6F5P - chains C and F of the 8 polymer chains in the assembly; structure by X-ray diffraction, 4.14 A resolution (low resolution: residue-level contacts below are approximate; hydrogen-bond / salt-bridge calls are withheld).

== Chain C ==
Protein: RNA-directed RNA polymerase catalytic subunit
Organism: Influenza C virus (strain C/Johannesburg/1/1966)
Notes: EC 2.7.7.48
UniProtKB: Q9IMP4 (RDRP_INCJH); numbering as in UniProt (aligned over 1-754)
Sequence (754 residues; row label = number of the first residue in the row):
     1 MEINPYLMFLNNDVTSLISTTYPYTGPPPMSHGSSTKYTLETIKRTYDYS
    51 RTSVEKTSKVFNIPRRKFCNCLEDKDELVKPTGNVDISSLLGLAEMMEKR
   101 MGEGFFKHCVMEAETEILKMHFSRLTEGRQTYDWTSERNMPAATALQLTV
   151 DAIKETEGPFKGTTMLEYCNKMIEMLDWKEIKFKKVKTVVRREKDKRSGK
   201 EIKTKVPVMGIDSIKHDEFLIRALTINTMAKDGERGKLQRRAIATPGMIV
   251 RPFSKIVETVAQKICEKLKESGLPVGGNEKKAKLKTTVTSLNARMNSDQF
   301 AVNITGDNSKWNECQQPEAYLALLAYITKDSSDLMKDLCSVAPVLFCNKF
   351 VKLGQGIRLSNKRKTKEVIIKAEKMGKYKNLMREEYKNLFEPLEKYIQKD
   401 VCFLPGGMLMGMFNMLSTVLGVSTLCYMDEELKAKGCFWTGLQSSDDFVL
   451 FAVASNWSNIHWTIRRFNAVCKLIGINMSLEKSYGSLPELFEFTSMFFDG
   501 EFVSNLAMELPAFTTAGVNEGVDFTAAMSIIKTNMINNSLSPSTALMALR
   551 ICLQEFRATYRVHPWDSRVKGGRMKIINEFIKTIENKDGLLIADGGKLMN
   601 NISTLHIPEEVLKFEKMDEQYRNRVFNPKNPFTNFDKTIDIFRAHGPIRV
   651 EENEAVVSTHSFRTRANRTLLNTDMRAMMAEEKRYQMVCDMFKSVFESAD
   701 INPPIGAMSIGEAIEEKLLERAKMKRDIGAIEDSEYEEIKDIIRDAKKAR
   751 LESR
Unresolved in the structure: 192-202, 633-653, 754
UniProt features mapped onto this chain:
  - region: R251 to E258 (Promoter-binding site)
  - motif (Nuclear localization signal): V189 to R197, K205 to E218
Reported in the primary citation:
  - binding site for DNA-directed RNA polymerase subunit: W457, H461, R465
  - mutagenesis - H461A, R465A: decreased catalytic activity
  - mutagenesis - W457A: decreased catalytic activity on both transcription and replication
  - mutagenesis - S458A: unchanged catalytic activity (polymerase activity)

== Chain F ==
Protein: Polymerase basic protein 2
Organism: Influenza C virus (strain C/Johannesburg/1/1966)
UniProtKB: Q9IMP3 (PB2_INCJH); residues 1-774 here = UniProt positions 1-774
Sequence (774 residues; row label = number of the first residue in the row):
     1 MSLLLTIAKEYKRLCQDAKAAQMMTVGTVSNYTTFKKWTTSRKEKNPSLR
    51 MRWAMSSKFPIIANKRMLEEAQIPKEHNNVALWEDTEDVSKRDHVLASAS
   101 CINYWNFCGPCVNNSEVIKEVYKSRFGRLERRKEIMWKELRFTLVDRQRR
   151 RVDTQPVEQRLRTGEIKDLQMWTLFEDEAPLASKFILDNYGLVKEMRSKF
   201 ANKPLNKEVVAHMLEKQFNPESRFLPVFGAIRPERMELIHALGGETWIQE
   251 ANTAGISNVDQRKNDIRAVCRKVCLAANASIMNAKSKLVEYIKSTSMRIG
   301 ETERKLEELILETDDVSPEVTLCKSALGGQLGKTLSFGPMLLKKISGSGV
   351 KVKDTVYIQGVRAVQFEYWSEQEEFYGEYKSATALFSRKERSLEWITIGG
   401 GINEDRKRLLAMCMIFCRDGDYFKDAPATITMADLSTKLGREIPYQYVMM
   451 NWIQKSEDNLEALLYSRGIVETNPGKMGSSMGIDGSKRAIKSLRAVTIQS
   501 GKIDMPESKEKIHLELSDNLEAFDSSGRIVATILDLPSDKKVTFQDVSFQ
   551 HPDLAVLRDEKTAITKGYEALIKRLGTGDNDIPSLIAKKDYLSLYNLPEV
   601 KLMAPLIRPNRKGVYSRVARKLVSTQVTTGHYSLHELIKVLPFTYFAPKQ
   651 GMFEGRLFFSNDSFVEPGVNNNVFSWSKADSSKIYCHGIAIRVPLVVGDE
   701 HMDTSLALLEGFSVCENDPRAPMVTRQDLIDVGFGQKVRLFVGQGSVRTF
   751 KRTASQRAASSDVNKNVKKIKMSN
Unresolved in the structure: 772-774
Disulfide bonds: C270-C323
Reported in the primary citation:
  - mutagenesis - D680A: abolished catalytic activity on both transcription and replication
  - mutagenesis - K678A, Q744A, R748A: decreased catalytic activity

== Chain C / chain F interface ==
Residue-residue contacts (231):
  H121(C) - T34(F)
  S123(C) - T34(F)
  S123(C) - K37(F)
  R124(C) - K37(F)
  T126(C) - K37(F)
  E127(C) - K37(F)
  P141(C) - S41(F)
  A143(C) - K37(F)
  A143(C) - W38(F)
  A143(C) - S41(F)
  T144(C) - R42(F)
  L146(C) - W38(F)
  Q147(C) - W38(F)
  K161(C) - V26(F)
  K267(C) - E510(F)
  K269(C) - E374(F)
  G276(C) - F224(F)
  N278(C) - Q148(F)
  N278(C) - F224(F)
  N278(C) - P226(F)
  E279(C) - R149(F)
  E279(C) - F224(F)
  A282(C) - Q148(F)
  A282(C) - R149(F)
  A282(C) - D504(F)
  K283(C) - R149(F)
  K285(C) - Q148(F)
  K285(C) - D504(F)
  T286(C) - D504(F)
  T289(C) - Q499(F)
  S290(C) - E374(F)
  A293(C) - W395(F)
  A293(C) - T397(F)
  R294(C) - W395(F)
  T514(C) - S48(F)
  T515(C) - P47(F)
  T515(C) - S48(F)
  A516(C) - P47(F)
  G517(C) - P47(F)
  G517(C) - R50(F)
  G517(C) - M51(F)
  K532(C) - R223(F)
  K532(C) - E237(F)
  K532(C) - H240(F)
  T533(C) - R223(F)
  M535(C) - W247(F)
  I536(C) - H240(F)
  S539(C) - E245(F)
  L540(C) - W247(F)
  P542(C) - W247(F)
  T559(C) - R52(F)
  T559(C) - M55(F)
  Y560(C) - M51(F)
  R561(C) - S56(F)
  R573(C) - A99(F)
  R573(C) - S100(F)
  R573(C) - N103(F)
  K575(C) - N78(F)
  I576(C) - S100(F)
  I576(C) - Y104(F)
  E579(C) - H77(F)
  E579(C) - Y104(F)
  E579(C) - F107(F)
  F580(C) - F107(F)
  T583(C) - F107(F)
  A593(C) - N103(F)
  D594(C) - N106(F)
  I602(C) - H240(F)
  S603(C) - R132(F)
  S603(C) - L238(F)
  S603(C) - A241(F)
  L605(C) - H240(F)
  H606(C) - R128(F)
  H606(C) - Q155(F)
  H606(C) - E237(F)
  H606(C) - L238(F)
  V611(C) - F126(F)
  V611(C) - L129(F)
  F614(C) - I118(F)
  F614(C) - F126(F)
  E615(C) - K133(F)
  N623(C) - C111(F)
  N623(C) - V112(F)
  N623(C) - N113(F)
  N623(C) - N114(F)
  R624(C) - F107(F)
  R624(C) - C108(F)
  R624(C) - G109(F)
  R624(C) - C111(F)
  V625(C) - N106(F)
  F626(C) - N114(F)
  F626(C) - I118(F)
  N627(C) - C111(F)
  N627(C) - N114(F)
  P628(C) - N114(F)
  P628(C) - L205(F)
  P628(C) - N206(F)
  K629(C) - M67(F)
  N630(C) - W105(F)
  P631(C) - A63(F)
  P631(C) - N64(F)
  P631(C) - M67(F)
  F632(C) - I102(F)
  F632(C) - W105(F)
  E654(C) - R125(F)
  E654(C) - Q155(F)
  E654(C) - K216(F)
  A655(C) - M213(F)
  V657(C) - Y122(F)
  V657(C) - V209(F)
  T659(C) - N106(F)
  H660(C) - N106(F)
  F662(C) - M51(F)
  F662(C) - I61(F)
  F662(C) - I62(F)
  R663(C) - T40(F)
  R663(C) - I62(F)
  T664(C) - E44(F)
  T664(C) - R50(F)
  R665(C) - P60(F)
  R665(C) - I62(F)
  R665(C) - V89(F)
  A666(C) - V89(F)
  R668(C) - D88(F)
  R668(C) - V89(F)
  L670(C) - R42(F)
  M679(C) - R42(F)
  E682(C) - W38(F)
  E682(C) - T39(F)
  E682(C) - T40(F)
  E682(C) - R42(F)
  R684(C) - D17(F)
  R684(C) - K19(F)
  R684(C) - A20(F)
  Y685(C) - M23(F)
  Y685(C) - F35(F)
  Y685(C) - W38(F)
  Q686(C) - T39(F)
  M687(C) - L14(F)
  V688(C) - M24(F)
  C689(C) - Y32(F)
  C689(C) - F35(F)
  C689(C) - K36(F)
  M691(C) - I7(F)
  M691(C) - E10(F)
  M691(C) - Y11(F)
  M691(C) - L14(F)
  F692(C) - V29(F)
  F692(C) - Y32(F)
  K693(C) - Y32(F)
  K693(C) - E208(F)
  S694(C) - I7(F)
  F696(C) - E178(F)
  F696(C) - F741(F)
  F696(C) - G743(F)
  F696(C) - Q744(F)
  F696(C) - G745(F)
  E697(C) - F175(F)
  E697(C) - E178(F)
  E697(C) - K207(F)
  S698(C) - M171(F)
  S698(C) - E178(F)
  S698(C) - Q744(F)
  A699(C) - Y32(F)
  D700(C) - Y32(F)
  D700(C) - K36(F)
  I701(C) - K167(F)
  I701(C) - Q170(F)
  I701(C) - L174(F)
  I701(C) - E208(F)
  I701(C) - A211(F)
  N702(C) - K167(F)
  N702(C) - M171(F)
  N702(C) - Q744(F)
  P703(C) - T33(F)
  P703(C) - K167(F)
  P704(C) - V29(F)
  P704(C) - S30(F)
  P704(C) - Y32(F)
  P704(C) - T33(F)
  P704(C) - Q744(F)
  I705(C) - Q744(F)
  G706(C) - T28(F)
  G706(C) - S746(F)
  M708(C) - G27(F)
  M708(C) - T28(F)
  M708(C) - V29(F)
  M708(C) - G745(F)
  M708(C) - S746(F)
  S709(C) - T25(F)
  S709(C) - G27(F)
  S709(C) - V29(F)
  I710(C) - M24(F)
  I710(C) - T28(F)
  I710(C) - V29(F)
  G711(C) - Y11(F)
  G711(C) - M24(F)
  A713(C) - F741(F)
  A713(C) - G745(F)
  I714(C) - Y11(F)
  E715(C) - Y11(F)
  E716(C) - M723(F)
  K717(C) - D177(F)
  K717(C) - E178(F)
  K717(C) - F741(F)
  E720(C) - D177(F)
  E720(C) - M723(F)
  E720(C) - V724(F)
  E720(C) - T725(F)
  E720(C) - F741(F)
  R721(C) - D177(F)
  R721(C) - E178(F)
  K723(C) - M723(F)
  M724(C) - D177(F)
  M724(C) - T725(F)
  K725(C) - L4(F)
  D727(C) - D728(F)
  I728(C) - Q727(F)
  E735(C) - M1(F)
  E735(C) - L5(F)
  I739(C) - L5(F)
  I742(C) - L5(F)
  I742(C) - A8(F)
  A746(C) - Y11(F)
  A746(C) - C15(F)
  A749(C) - C15(F)
  R750(C) - Y11(F)
  R750(C) - M24(F)
  R750(C) - T25(F)
  S753(C) - A18(F)
  S753(C) - A21(F)
Other interface residues (no listed pair), chain C (144 interface residues in all): K154, T163, K184, K281, M428, V518, N537, S541, T604, I607, P608, L612, Y621, R622, V656, D690, V695, A707, L718, A722, E738, I743, D745
Other interface residues (no listed pair), chain F (136 interface residues in all): K9, K12, Q16, Q22, N31, S57, F59, L68, R92, L96, C101, S115, K119, L225, I345, Q372, L385, R726, R739, L740

== In short ==
144 residues of chain C face 136 of chain F across their interface. The paper reports a binding site for
DNA-directed RNA polymerase subunit at W457(C), H461(C) and R465(C); K678A, Q744A and R748A of chain F reduce
catalytic activity; 8 substitutions were tested in all.
Chain C is RNA-directed RNA polymerase catalytic subunit and chain F is Polymerase basic protein 2, both from
Influenza C virus (strain C/Johannesburg/1/1966); the structure, A mechanism for the activation of the
influenza virus transcriptase, was determined by X-ray diffraction together with 6F5O from the same study.
